PDB entry 3QA9 | X-ray diffraction, 1.90 A resolution | chain A

== Chain A ==
Protein: CoA binding domain protein
Source organism: Escherichia coli
Chain sequence (149 residues; each row starts with the number of its first residue):
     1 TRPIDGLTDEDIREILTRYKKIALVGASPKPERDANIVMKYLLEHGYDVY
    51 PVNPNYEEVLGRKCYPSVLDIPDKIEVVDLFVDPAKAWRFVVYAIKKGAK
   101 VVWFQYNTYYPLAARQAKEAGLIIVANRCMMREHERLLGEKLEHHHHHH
Unresolved in the structure: 1-2, 145-149
Reported in the primary citation:
  - mutagenesis - D11G/D83N/V92A/E119G/E135K, I75V/D83N/L122P/E135K, D83N (Kd of 5.8 nM): increased binding to Pdar

== In short ==
The paper reports that D11G/D83N/V92A/E119G/E135K, I75V/D83N/L122P/E135K and D83N increase binding to Pdar.
Chain A is CoA binding domain protein (Escherichia coli); the structure, Crystal Structure of Prb (PH1109
protein redesigned for binding), was determined by X-ray diffraction together with 3Q9N and 3Q9U from the same
study.
